PDB entry 3LC4 | X-ray diffraction, 3.10 A resolution | chain A

# Chain A
Protein: Cytochrome P450 2E1
Source organism: Homo sapiens
Notes: EC 1.14.13.-; fragment: sequence database residues 32-493
UniProt: P05181 (CP2E1_HUMAN); residue numbers follow UniProt; this construct covers 32-493
Amino-acid sequence (476 residues; row label = number of the first residue in the row):
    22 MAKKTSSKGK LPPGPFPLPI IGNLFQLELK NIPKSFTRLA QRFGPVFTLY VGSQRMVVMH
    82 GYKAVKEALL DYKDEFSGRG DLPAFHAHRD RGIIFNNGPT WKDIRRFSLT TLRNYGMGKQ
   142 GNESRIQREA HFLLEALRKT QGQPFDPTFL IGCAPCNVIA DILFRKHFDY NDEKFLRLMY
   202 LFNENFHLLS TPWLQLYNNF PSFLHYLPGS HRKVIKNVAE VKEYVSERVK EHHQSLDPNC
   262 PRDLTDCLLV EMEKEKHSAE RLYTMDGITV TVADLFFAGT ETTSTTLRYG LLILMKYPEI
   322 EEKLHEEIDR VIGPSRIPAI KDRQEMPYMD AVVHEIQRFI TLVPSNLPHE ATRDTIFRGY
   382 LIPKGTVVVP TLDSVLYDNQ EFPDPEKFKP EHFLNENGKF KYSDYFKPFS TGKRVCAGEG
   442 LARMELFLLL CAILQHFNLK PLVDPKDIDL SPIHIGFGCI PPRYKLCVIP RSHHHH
Disordered / not traced: 22-30, 139-141, 494-497
Differences from the reference sequence: expression tag (22-31, 494-497)
Metal / ion sites: heme Fe: C437 (together with 12-(1H-imidazol-1-yl)dodecanoic acid)
Residues lining bound ligands:
  - heme (HEM): L90, R100, I114, I115, W122, R126, I180, L296, A299, G300, T303, T304, T307, L363, V364, N367, L368, H370, L393, P429, F430, S431, R435, V436, C437, A438, G439, L442, A443
  - 12-(1H-imidazol-1-yl)dodecanoic acid (LC4): F106, H109, I115, F203, N206, F207, L210, N238, V239, A240, V242, K243, A294, F298, A299, E302, T303, V364, L368, F478
UniProt features mapped onto this chain:
  - binding site (substrate): F298 to T303
  - binding site (heme): C437
Reported in the primary citation:
  - binding site for 12-(1H-imidazol-1-yl)dodecanoic acid: F106, H109, F207, V239, K243, F298, F478
  - mutagenesis - H109F, N206L: decreased stability
  - conformationally variable residues (side-chain flip): F298

# Summary
Ligands of chain A: heme and 12-(1H-imidazol-1-yl)dodecanoic acid. From UniProt: 6 substrate-binding residues
and heme-binding residue C437. From the paper: a binding site for 12-(1H-imidazol-1-yl)dodecanoic acid at
F106, H109 and F207 among others; H109F and N206L reduce stability.
Chain A is Cytochrome P450 2E1 (Homo sapiens); the structure, Human Cytochrome P450 2E1 in Complex with
Omega-Imidazolyl-Dodecanoic Acid, was determined by X-ray diffraction (same publication as 3GPH and 3KOH).
